7AFT - chains A and D of the 8 polymer chains in the assembly; structure by electron microscopy, 4.40 A resolution (low resolution: residue-level contacts below are approximate; hydrogen-bond / salt-bridge calls are withheld).

[Chain A]
Molecule: Protein transport protein SEC61
From: Saccharomyces cerevisiae (strain ATCC 204508 / S288c)
Reference sequence: P32915 (SC61A_YEAST); numbering as in UniProt (aligned over 1-480)
Chain sequence (480 residues; each row starts with the number of its first residue):
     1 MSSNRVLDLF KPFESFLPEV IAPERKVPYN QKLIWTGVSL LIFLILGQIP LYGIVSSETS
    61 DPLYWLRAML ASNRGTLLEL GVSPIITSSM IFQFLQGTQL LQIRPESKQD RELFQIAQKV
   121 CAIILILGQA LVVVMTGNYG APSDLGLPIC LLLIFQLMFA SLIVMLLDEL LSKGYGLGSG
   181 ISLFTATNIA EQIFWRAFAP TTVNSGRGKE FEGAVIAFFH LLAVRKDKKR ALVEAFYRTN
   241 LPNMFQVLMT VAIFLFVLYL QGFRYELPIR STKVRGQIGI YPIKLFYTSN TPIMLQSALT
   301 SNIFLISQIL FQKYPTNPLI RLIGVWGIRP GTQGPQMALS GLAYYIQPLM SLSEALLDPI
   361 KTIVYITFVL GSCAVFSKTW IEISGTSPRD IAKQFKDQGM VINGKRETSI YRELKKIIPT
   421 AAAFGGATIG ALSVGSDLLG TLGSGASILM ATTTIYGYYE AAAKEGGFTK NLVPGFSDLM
Disordered / not traced: 1-9, 58-72, 143-146, 311-359, 469-480

[Chain D]
Molecule: Protein translocation protein SEC63
From: Saccharomyces cerevisiae (strain ATCC 204508 / S288c)
Reference sequence: P14906 (SEC63_YEAST); numbering as in UniProt (aligned over 1-663)
Chain sequence (663 residues; numbered 1 to 663; the number before each row is that of its first residue):
     1 MPTNYEYDEA SETWPSFILT GLLMVVGPMT LLQIYQIFFG ANAEDGNSGK SKEFNEEVFK
    61 NLNEEYTSDE IKQFRRKFDK NSNKKSKIWS RRNIIIIVGW ILVAILLQRI NSNDAIKDAA
   121 TKLFDPYEIL GISTSASDRD IKSAYRKLSV KFHPDKLAKG LTPDEKSVME ETYVQITKAY
   181 ESLTDELVRQ NYLKYGHPDG PQSTSHGIAL PRFLVDGSAS PLLVVCYVAL LGLILPYFVS
   241 RWWARTQSYT KKGIHNVTAS NFVSNLVNYK PSEIVTTDLI LHWLSFAHEF KQFFPDLQPT
   301 DFEKLLQDHI NRRDSGKLNN AKFRIVAKCH SLLHGLLDIA CGFRNLDIAL GAINTFKCIV
   361 QAVPLTPNCQ ILQLPNVDKE HFITKTGDIH TLGKLFTLED AKIGEVLGIK DQAKLNETLR
   421 VASHIPNLKI IKADFLVPGE NQVTPSSTPY ISLKVLVRSA KQPLIPTSLI PEENLTEPQD
   481 FESQRDPFAM MSKQPLVPYS FAPFFPTKRR GSWCCLVSSQ KDGKILQTPI IIEKLSYKNL
   541 NDDKDFFDKR IKMDLTKHEK FDINDWEIGT IKIPLGQPAP ETVGDFFFRV IVKSTDYFTT
   601 DLDITMNMKV RDSPAVEQVE VYSEEDDEYS TDDDETESDD ESDASDYTDI DTDTEAEDDE
   661 SPE
Disordered / not traced: 1-2, 37-53, 79-92, 116-201, 551-556, 613-663
Curated features (UniProtKB/Swiss-Prot):
  - modified residue: Ser512 (Phosphoserine)
What the authors report for this chain:
  - post-translational modification sites: Thr652 (citing earlier work)

[How chain A and chain D interact]
Pairs across the interface - 12 pairs, chain A then chain D:
  Pro200(A) with Gly207(D); Ile208(D)
  Thr201(A) with Gly207(D)
  Thr202(A) with Ser205(D); His206(D); Gly207(D)
  Val203(A) with Ser205(D)
  Asn204(A) with Ser203(D)
  Ser205(A) with Ser203(D)
  Arg275(A) with Ser446(D); Ser447(D)
  Gly276(A) with Pro438(D)
Other interface residues (no listed pair), chain A (11 interface residues in all): Phe219, Val274, Ile278
Other interface residues (no listed pair), chain D (14 interface residues in all): Thr20, Thr204, Ala209, Thr444, Thr448, Arg485

[Overview]
11 residues of chain A and 14 residues of chain D are in contact. The paper reports a modification site at
Thr652(D).
Here chain A is Protein transport protein SEC61 and chain D is Protein translocation protein SEC63, both from
Saccharomyces cerevisiae (strain ATCC 204508 / S288c). Entry 7AFT (Cryo-EM structure of the signal
sequence-engaged post-translational Sec translocon) was determined by electron microscopy (same publication as
6ZZZ).
